3UEZ - chains E and F of the 4 polymer chains in the assembly; structure by X-ray diffraction, 3.41 A resolution.

# Chain E (and F)
Molecule: Macrophage colony-stimulating factor 1
From: Homo sapiens
Notes: chain F of this document is another copy of the same molecule, construct and numbering; everything in this record applies to it too
UniProt: P09603 (CSF1_HUMAN); residues 1-149 here correspond to UniProt positions 33-181 (UniProt number = residue number + 32)
Chain sequence (153 residues; row label = number of the first residue in the row; numbers below 1 keep their minus sign (Gly-3 is residue -3)):
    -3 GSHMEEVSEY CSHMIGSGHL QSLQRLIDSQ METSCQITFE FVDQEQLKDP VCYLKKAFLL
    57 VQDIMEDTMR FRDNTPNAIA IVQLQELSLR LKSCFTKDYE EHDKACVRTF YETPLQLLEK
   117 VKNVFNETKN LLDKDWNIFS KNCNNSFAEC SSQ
Not modelled in the structure: -3 to 5, 148-149 (chain F: -3 to 4, 95, 147-149)
Sequence notes: expression tag (-3 to 0)
UniProt features mapped onto this chain:
  - glycosylation (N-linked (GlcNAc...) asparagine): Asn122, Asn140
Cystine bridges: Cys7-Cys90, Cys48-Cys139, Cys102-Cys146

# How chain E and chain F interact
Inter-chain disulfides: Cys31(E)-Cys31(F)
Pairs across the interface (25; chain E residue first):
  Asp24(E) - Arg68(F)
  Asp24(E) - Thr71(F)  hydrogen bond (backbone-side chain)
  Ser25(E) - Ser25(F)  hydrogen bond
  Ser25(E) - Gln26(F)  hydrogen bond (backbone-side chain)
  Ser25(E) - Asn73(F)  hydrogen bond
  Gln26(E) - Ser25(F)  hydrogen bond (side chain-backbone)
  Gln26(E) - Gln26(F)
  Gln26(E) - Met27(F)  hydrogen bond (side chain-backbone)
  Gln26(E) - Phe67(F)
  Met27(E) - Gln26(F)  hydrogen bond (backbone-side chain)
  Met27(E) - Arg66(F)
  Met27(E) - Phe67(F)  hydrophobic
  Met27(E) - Leu114(F)  hydrophobic
  Glu28(E) - Arg66(F)  hydrogen bond (backbone-backbone)
  Glu28(E) - Arg68(F)
  Cys31(E) - Cys31(F)  disulfide
  Arg66(E) - Met27(F)
  Arg66(E) - Glu28(F)  hydrogen bond (backbone-backbone)
  Phe67(E) - Ser25(F)
  Phe67(E) - Gln26(F)
  Phe67(E) - Met27(F)  hydrophobic
  Arg68(E) - Glu28(F)
  Thr71(E) - Asp24(F)
  Asn73(E) - Ser25(F)  hydrogen bond (side chain-backbone)
  Pro110(E) - Met27(F)  hydrophobic
Interface residues without a listed pair, chain E (15 interface residues in all): Thr64, Met65, Leu114
Interface residues without a listed pair, chain F (18 interface residues in all): Ile23, Thr29, Thr64, Met65, Pro72, Pro110

# Overview
Chain E and chain F form an interface of 15 and 18 residues respectively, with 1 disulfide bond and 10
hydrogen bonds. Polar pairs include Asp24(E)-Thr71(F), Ser25(E)-Ser25(F) and Ser25(E)-Gln26(F).
Chain E and chain F are both Macrophage colony-stimulating factor 1 (Homo sapiens); the structure, Crystal
structure of the human Colony-Stimulating Factor 1 (hCSF-1) cytokine in complex with the viral receptor ...,
was determined by X-ray diffraction together with 3UF2, 3UF5, 4ADF and 4ADQ from the same study.
